8X3G - chains A and B of the 6 polymer chains in the assembly; structure by X-ray diffraction, 1.84 A resolution.

[Chain A (and B)]
Protein: Agmatinase family protein
From: Aminobacter sp. NyZ550
Notes: chain B of this document is another copy of the same molecule, construct and numbering; everything in this record applies to it too
UniProtKB: A0A9E9PQ69 (A0A9E9PQ69_9HYPH); residues 1-357 here = UniProt positions 1-357
Chain sequence (378 residues; row label = number of the first residue in the row; numbers below 1 keep their minus sign (Met-20 is residue -20)):
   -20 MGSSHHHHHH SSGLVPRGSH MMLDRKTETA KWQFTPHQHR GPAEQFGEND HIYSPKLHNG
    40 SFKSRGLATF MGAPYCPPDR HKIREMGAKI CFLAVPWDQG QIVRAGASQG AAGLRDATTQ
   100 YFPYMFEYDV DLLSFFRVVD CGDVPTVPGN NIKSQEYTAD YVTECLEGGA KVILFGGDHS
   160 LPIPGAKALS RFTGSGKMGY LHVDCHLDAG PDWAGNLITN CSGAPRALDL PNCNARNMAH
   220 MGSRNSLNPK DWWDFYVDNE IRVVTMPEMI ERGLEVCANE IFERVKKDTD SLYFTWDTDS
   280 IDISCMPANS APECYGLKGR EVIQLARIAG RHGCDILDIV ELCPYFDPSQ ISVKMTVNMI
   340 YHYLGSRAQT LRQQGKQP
Unresolved in the structure: -20 to 7
Differences from the reference sequence: initiating methionine (-20); expression tag (-19 to 0)
Metal / ion sites: Mn2+ site 1: His158, Asp183, Asp187, Asp276 (together with glycerol); Mn2+ site 2: Asp183, His185, Asp276, Asp278 (together with glycerol)
What the authors report for this chain:
  - Mn2+ coordination: His158, Asp183, His185, Asp187, Asp276, Asp278
  - self-association interface (contacts with another copy of this molecule): Thr8 to Gly26
  - mutagenesis - N199H: decreased catalytic activity
  - mutagenesis - N199A: abolished catalytic activity
  - catalytic residues: Asn199 (proposed by the authors, not directly observed)

[Interface between chain A and chain B]
Pairs across the interface (64):
  His18(A) - Asp122(B)
  His18(A) - Pro124(B)
  Arg19(A) - Tyr54(B)
  Arg19(A) - Pro56(B)
  Arg19(A) - Tyr140(B)  hydrogen bond (backbone-side chain)
  Gly20(A) - Pro57(B)
  Gly20(A) - Tyr140(B)
  Pro21(A) - Pro57(B)
  Pro21(A) - Tyr140(B)
  Ala22(A) - Pro124(B)  hydrophobic
  Ala22(A) - Tyr136(B)
  Ala22(A) - Tyr140(B)  hydrogen bond (backbone-side chain)
  Leu36(A) - Val126(B)
  Leu36(A) - Tyr136(B)  hydrogen bond (backbone-side chain)
  His37(A) - Pro124(B)
  His37(A) - Thr125(B)
  Asn38(A) - Thr125(B)  hydrogen bond (backbone-backbone)
  Asn38(A) - Pro127(B)
  Lys42(A) - Asp77(B)
  Lys42(A) - Gln78(B)
  Lys42(A) - Ser87(B)
  Lys42(A) - Gln88(B)  hydrogen bond (backbone-side chain)
  Ser43(A) - Pro75(B)
  Ser43(A) - Ser87(B)  hydrogen bond (side chain-backbone)
  Arg44(A) - Arg44(B)
  Arg44(A) - Ala91(B)
  Arg44(A) - Asp95(B)  salt bridge
  Gly45(A) - Asp122(B)  hydrogen bond (backbone-side chain)
  Leu46(A) - Tyr54(B)  hydrophobic
  Leu46(A) - Arg94(B)
  Leu46(A) - Asp119(B)
  Leu46(A) - Gly121(B)
  Tyr54(A) - Arg19(B)
  Tyr54(A) - Leu46(B)  hydrophobic
  Pro56(A) - Arg19(B)
  Pro57(A) - Gly20(B)
  Pro57(A) - Pro21(B)
  Pro75(A) - Ser43(B)
  Asp77(A) - Lys42(B)
  Gln78(A) - Lys42(B)
  Ser87(A) - Lys42(B)
  Ser87(A) - Ser43(B)  hydrogen bond (backbone-side chain)
  Gln88(A) - Lys42(B)  hydrogen bond (side chain-backbone)
  Ala91(A) - Arg44(B)  hydrogen bond (backbone-side chain)
  Arg94(A) - Leu46(B)
  Asp95(A) - Arg44(B)  salt bridge
  Asp119(A) - Leu46(B)
  Gly121(A) - Leu46(B)
  Asp122(A) - His18(B)
  Asp122(A) - Gly45(B)  hydrogen bond (side chain-backbone)
  Pro124(A) - His18(B)
  Pro124(A) - Ala22(B)  hydrophobic
  Pro124(A) - His37(B)
  Thr125(A) - His37(B)
  Thr125(A) - Asn38(B)  hydrogen bond (backbone-backbone)
  Val126(A) - Leu36(B)
  Pro127(A) - Asn38(B)
  Tyr136(A) - Ala22(B)  hydrophobic
  Tyr136(A) - Leu36(B)  hydrogen bond (side chain-backbone)
  Tyr140(A) - Arg19(B)  hydrogen bond (side chain-backbone)
  Tyr140(A) - Gly20(B)
  Tyr140(A) - Pro21(B)
  Tyr140(A) - Ala22(B)  hydrogen bond (side chain-backbone)
  Glu143(A) - Pro21(B)
Other interface residues (no listed pair), chain A (38 interface residues in all): Glu23, Ala47, Thr48, Asp139
Other interface residues (no listed pair), chain B (39 interface residues in all): Glu23, Ala47, Thr48, Lys61, Asp139, Glu143

[Summary]
Chain A and chain B form an interface of 38 and 39 residues respectively; the contacts include 15 hydrogen
bonds and 2 salt bridges. Polar contacts include Arg44(A)-Asp95(B), Arg19(A)-Tyr140(B) and Ala22(A)-Tyr140(B).
His158(A), Asp183(A), Asp187(A) and Asp276(A) form the Mn2+ site 1. From the paper: the catalytic residue
Asn199(A); N199H of chain A reduces catalytic activity.
Both chains are Agmatinase family protein (Aminobacter sp. NyZ550). Entry 8X3G (Crystal structure of metformin
hydrolase from Aminobacter) was determined by X-ray diffraction.
